2AHM - chains G and H of the 8 polymer chains in the assembly; structure by X-ray diffraction, 2.40 A resolution.

== Chain G (and H) ==
Name: Replicase polyprotein 1ab, heavy chain
Organism: SARS coronavirus
Notes: chain H of this document is another copy of the same molecule, construct and numbering; everything in this record applies to it too
Reference sequence: P59641 (R1AB_CVHSA); residues 6-203 here correspond to UniProt positions 3920-4117 (UniProt number = residue number + 3914)
Sequence (203 residues; each row starts with the number of its first residue):
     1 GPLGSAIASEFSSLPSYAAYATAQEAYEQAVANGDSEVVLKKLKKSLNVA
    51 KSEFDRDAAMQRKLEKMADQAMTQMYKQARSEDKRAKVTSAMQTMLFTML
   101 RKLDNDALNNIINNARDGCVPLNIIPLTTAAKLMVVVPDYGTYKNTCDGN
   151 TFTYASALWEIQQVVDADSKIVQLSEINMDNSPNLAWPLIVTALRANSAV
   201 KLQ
Unresolved in the structure: 1-5, 197-203 (chain H: 1-6, 198-203)
Differences from the reference sequence: cloning artifact (1-5)
What the authors report for this chain:
  - mutagenesis - K77A/R80A: decreased binding to nucleic acid

== Chain G / chain H interface ==
Contacting residue pairs (18; chain G residue first):
  E10(G) with L127(H); T128(H)
  A68(G) with I124(H), hydrophobic
  D69(G) with N123(H); I124(H), hydrogen bond (side chain-backbone)
  M72(G) with L122(H); N123(H); I124(H), hydrophobic
  Y76(G) with L122(H), hydrophobic; V136(H)
  L122(G) with M72(H); Y76(H), hydrophobic
  N123(G) with D69(H), hydrogen bond; M72(H)
  I124(G) with A68(H), hydrophobic; D69(H), hydrogen bond (backbone-side chain); M72(H), hydrophobic
  L127(G) with E10(H)
Also at the interface, not in a pair above, chain G (12 interface residues in all): T73, V136, I190
Also at the interface, not in a pair above, chain H (13 interface residues in all): M134, I190

== In short ==
12 residues of chain G face 13 of chain H across their interface; the contacts include 3 hydrogen bonds. Polar
pairs include D69(G)-I124(H) and N123(G)-D69(H). From the paper: K77A/R80A of chain G reduce binding to
nucleic acid.
Chain G and chain H are both Replicase polyprotein 1ab, heavy chain (SARS coronavirus); the structure, Crystal
structure of SARS-CoV super complex of non-structural proteins: the hexadecamer, was determined by X-ray
diffraction.
